Entry 1GW8 (electron microscopy, 13.30 A resolution (very low resolution: no residue pairs are listed; an interface is given only as per-side residue counts)); this record covers chains B and K of the 12 polymer chains in the assembly.

[Chain B (and K)]
Protein: Major capsid protein
From: Bacteriophage PRD1
Notes: chain K of this document is another copy of the same molecule, construct and numbering; everything in this record applies to it too
UniProt: P22535 (COA3_BPPRD); residues 2002-2395 here correspond to UniProt positions 1-394 (UniProt number = residue number - 2001)
Amino-acid sequence (394 residues; numbered 2002 to 2395; the number before each row is that of its first residue):
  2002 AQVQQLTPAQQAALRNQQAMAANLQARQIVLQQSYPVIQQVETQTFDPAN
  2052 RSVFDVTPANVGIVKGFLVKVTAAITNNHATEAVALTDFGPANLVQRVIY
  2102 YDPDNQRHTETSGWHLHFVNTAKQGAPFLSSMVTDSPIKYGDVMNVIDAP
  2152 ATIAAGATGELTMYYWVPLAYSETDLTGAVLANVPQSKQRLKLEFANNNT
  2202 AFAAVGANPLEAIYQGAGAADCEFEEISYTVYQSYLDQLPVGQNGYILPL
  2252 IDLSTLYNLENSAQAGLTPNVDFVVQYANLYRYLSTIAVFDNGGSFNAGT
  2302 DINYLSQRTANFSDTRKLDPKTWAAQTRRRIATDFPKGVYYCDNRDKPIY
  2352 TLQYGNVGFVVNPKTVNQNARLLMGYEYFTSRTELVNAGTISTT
Unresolved in the structure: 2002-2012, 2386-2395

[How chain B and chain K interact]
At this resolution (13 A) residue pairs are not listed: 12 residues of chain B and 10 of chain K lie at the interface.

[In short]
Chain B and chain K form an interface of 12 and 10 residues respectively.
Both chains are Major capsid protein (Bacteriophage PRD1). Entry 1GW8 (quasi-atomic resolution model of
bacteriophage PRD1 sus607 mutant, obtained by combined cryo-EM and X-ray crystallography) was determined by
electron microscopy (same publication as 1GW7).
